PDB entry 1XRA | X-ray diffraction, 3.00 A resolution | chain A

== Chain A ==
Protein: S-adenosylmethionine synthetase
Source organism: Escherichia coli
Notes: EC 2.5.1.6
Reference sequence: P0A817 (METK_ECOLI); residues 1-383 here correspond to UniProt positions 2-384 (UniProt number = residue number + 1)
Amino-acid sequence (383 residues; row label = number of the first residue in the row):
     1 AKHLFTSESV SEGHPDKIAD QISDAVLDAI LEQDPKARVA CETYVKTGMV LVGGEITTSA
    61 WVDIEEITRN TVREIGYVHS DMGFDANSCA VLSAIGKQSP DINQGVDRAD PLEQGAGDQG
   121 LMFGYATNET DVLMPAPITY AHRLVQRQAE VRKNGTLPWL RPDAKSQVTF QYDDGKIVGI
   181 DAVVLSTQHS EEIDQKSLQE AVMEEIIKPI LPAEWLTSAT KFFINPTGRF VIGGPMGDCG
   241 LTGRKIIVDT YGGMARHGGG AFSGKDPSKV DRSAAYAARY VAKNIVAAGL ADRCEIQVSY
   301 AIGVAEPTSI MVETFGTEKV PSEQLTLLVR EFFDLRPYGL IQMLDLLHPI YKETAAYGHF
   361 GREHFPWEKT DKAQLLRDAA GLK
Not modelled in the structure: 102-107
Metal / ion sites: K+ site 1: E42, R244, S263; Mg2+: D118, D271 (together with phosphate ion); K+ site 2 near G243 (its only coordinating residue here)
Curated features (UniProtKB/Swiss-Prot):
  - region: Q98 to R108 (Flexible loop)
  - binding site (ATP): H14, D163 to K165, R229, F230, D238, R244, K245, A261, K265
  - binding site (Mg(2+)): D16
  - binding site (K(+)): E42
  - binding site (L-methionine): E55, Q98, D238, K269
  - modified residue: K2 (N6-acetyllysine)

== In short ==
The K+ site 1 is built by E42, R244 and S263. D118 and D271 coordinate Mg2+. UniProt lists 11 ATP-binding
residues, Mg2+-binding residue D16, K+-binding residue E42 and 4 L-methionine-binding residues.
Chain A is S-adenosylmethionine synthetase (Escherichia coli); the structure, Crystal structure of
S-adenosylmethionine synthetase, was determined by X-ray diffraction, deposited together with 1XRB and 1XRC.
